4M75 - chains A and G of the 7 polymer chains in the assembly; structure by X-ray diffraction, 2.95 A resolution.

Chain A:
Molecule: U6 snRNA-associated Sm-like protein Lsm1
Organism: Saccharomyces cerevisiae
UniProtKB: P47017 (LSM1_YEAST); residues 30-172 here = UniProt positions 30-172
Amino-acid sequence (144 residues; numbered 29 to 172; the number before each row is that of its first residue):
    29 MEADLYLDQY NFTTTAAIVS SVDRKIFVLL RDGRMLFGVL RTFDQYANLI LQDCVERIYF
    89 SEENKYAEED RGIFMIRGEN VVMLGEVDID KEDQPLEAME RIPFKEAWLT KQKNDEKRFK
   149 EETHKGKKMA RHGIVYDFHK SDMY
Disordered / not traced: 29-31, 125-126
Modified positions: Mse29 (selenomethionine); Mse63, Mse103, Mse111, Mse127, Mse157, Mse171 (selenomethionine; parent Met)
Construct notes: expression tag (29)
Swiss-Prot annotation at these positions:
  - mutagenesis: Arg105 (R105A: Slightly reduces affinity for poly-U RNA ends)

Chain G:
Molecule: U6 snRNA-associated Sm-like protein Lsm4
Organism: Saccharomyces cerevisiae
UniProtKB: P40070 (LSM4_YEAST); residues 1-93 here = UniProt positions 1-93
Amino-acid sequence (122 residues; each row starts with the number of its first residue; numbers below 1 keep their minus sign (Mse-28 is residue -28)):
   -28 MKHHHHHHHG AAGTSLYKKA GENLYFQGSM LPLYLLTNAK GQQMQIELKN GEIIQGILTN
    32 VDNWMNLTLS NVTEYSEESA INSEDNAESS KAVKLNEIYI RGTFIKFIKL QDNIIDKVKQ
    92 QI
Disordered / not traced: -28 to -7, 48-63, 92-93
Modified positions: Mse-28 (selenomethionine); Mse1, Mse15, Mse36 (selenomethionine; parent Met)
Construct notes: expression tag (-28 to 0)
Swiss-Prot annotation at these positions:
  - mutagenesis: Arg72 (R72A: Slightly reduces affinity for poly-U RNA ends)

How chain A and chain G interact:
Pairs across the interface (45):
  Val47(A) - Tyr-4(G)
  Val50(A) - Tyr-4(G)  hydrophobic
  Asp51(A) - Asn-6(G)
  Leu58(A) - Phe78(G)  hydrophobic
  Asp60(A) - Lys77(G)  salt bridge
  Arg62(A) - Glu18(G)  salt bridge
  Arg62(A) - Lys77(G)
  Arg62(A) - Phe78(G)
  Arg69(A) - Tyr-4(G)
  Thr70(A) - Leu-5(G)
  Thr70(A) - Tyr-4(G)
  Thr70(A) - Mse1(G)  hydrogen bond (side chain-backbone)
  Thr70(A) - Leu2(G)
  Thr70(A) - Pro3(G)
  Phe71(A) - Tyr-4(G)  hydrophobic
  Phe71(A) - Pro3(G)
  Asp72(A) - Pro3(G)
  Asn76(A) - Pro3(G)
  Ile78(A) - Pro3(G)  hydrophobic
  Arg99(A) - Lys80(G)
  Ile101(A) - Ile79(G)
  Ile101(A) - Lys80(G)
  Ile101(A) - Leu81(G)  hydrogen bond (backbone-backbone)
  Ile101(A) - Gln82(G)
  Ile101(A) - Asp83(G)
  Ile101(A) - Ile85(G)  hydrophobic
  Ile101(A) - Ile86(G)  hydrophobic
  Phe102(A) - Ile79(G)
  Phe102(A) - Lys80(G)
  Mse103(A) - Pro3(G)  hydrophobic
  Mse103(A) - Mse36(G)  hydrophobic
  Mse103(A) - Phe78(G)
  Mse103(A) - Ile79(G)  hydrogen bond (backbone-backbone)
  Ile104(A) - Lys77(G)
  Ile104(A) - Phe78(G)  hydrophobic
  Arg105(A) - Trp35(G)
  Arg105(A) - Gly73(G)  hydrogen bond (side chain-backbone)
  Arg105(A) - Thr74(G)
  Arg105(A) - Ile76(G)
  Arg105(A) - Lys77(G)  hydrogen bond (backbone-backbone)
  Glu107(A) - Lys20(G)  salt bridge
  Glu107(A) - Thr74(G)
  Asn108(A) - Lys20(G)
  Asn108(A) - Ile76(G)  hydrogen bond (side chain-backbone)
  Asn108(A) - Lys77(G)  hydrogen bond (side chain-backbone)
Interface residues without a listed pair, chain A (23 interface residues in all): Gln80, Gly100, Ser169
Interface residues without a listed pair, chain G (24 interface residues in all): Phe-3, Leu6

Summary:
23 residues of chain A face 24 of chain G across their interface; the contacts include 7 hydrogen bonds and 3
salt bridges. Polar contacts include Asp60(A)-Lys77(G), Arg62(A)-Glu18(G) and Glu107(A)-Lys20(G). From
UniProt: one mutagenesis site on chain A; one mutagenesis site on chain G.
Chain A is U6 snRNA-associated Sm-like protein Lsm1 and chain G is U6 snRNA-associated Sm-like protein Lsm4,
both from Saccharomyces cerevisiae; the structure, Crystal structure of Lsm1-7 complex, was determined by
X-ray diffraction together with 4M77, 4M78, 4M7A and 4M7D from the same study.
